1RWW - chains A and B; structure by X-ray diffraction, 2.80 A resolution.

Chain A:
Protein: Interleukin-1 beta convertase
Organism: Homo sapiens
Notes: EC 3.4.22.36; fragment: interleukin-1 beta convertase p20
UniProt: P29466 (CASP1_HUMAN); residue numbers follow UniProt; this construct covers 120-297
Amino-acid sequence (178 residues; each row starts with the number of its first residue):
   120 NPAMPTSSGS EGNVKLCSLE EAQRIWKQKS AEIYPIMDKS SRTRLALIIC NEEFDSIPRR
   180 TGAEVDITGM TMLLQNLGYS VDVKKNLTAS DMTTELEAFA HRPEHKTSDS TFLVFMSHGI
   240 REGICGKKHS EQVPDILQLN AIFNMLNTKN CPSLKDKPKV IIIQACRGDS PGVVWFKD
Disordered / not traced: 120-122
Curated features (UniProtKB/Swiss-Prot):
  - active site: His237, Cys285
  - cross-link: Lys134 (Glycyl lysine isopeptide (Lys-Gly) (interchain with G-Cter in ubiquitin))
Covalent attachments: compound OQB linked to Cys285
Small-molecule neighbours: OQB (4-oxo-3-[(6-{[4-(quinoxalin-2-ylamino)-benzoylamino]-methyl}-pyridine-3-carbonyl)-amino]-butyric acid): Arg179, Ser236, His237, Gly238, Gln283, Ala284

Chain B:
Protein: Interleukin-1 beta convertase
Organism: Homo sapiens
Notes: EC 3.4.22.36; fragment: interleukin-1 beta convertase p10
UniProt: P29466 (CASP1_HUMAN); residue numbers follow UniProt; this construct covers 317-404
Amino-acid sequence (88 residues; numbered 317 to 404; the number before each row is that of its first residue):
   317 AIKKAHIEKD FIAFCSSTPD NVSWRHPTMG SVFIGRLIEH MQEYACSCDV EEIFRKVRFS
   377 FEQPDGRAQM PTTERVTLTR CFYLFPGH
Small-molecule neighbours: OQB (4-oxo-3-[(6-{[4-(quinoxalin-2-ylamino)-benzoylamino]-methyl}-pyridine-3-carbonyl)-amino]-butyric acid): Ser339, Trp340, Arg341, His342, Met345, Gly346, Ser347, Val348, Gly351, Arg383

How chain A and chain B interact:
Residue-residue contacts - 126 pairs, chain A then chain B:
  Glu130(A) with Gly403(B)
  Asn132(A) with Gln358(B)
  Val133(A) with Gln358(B); Pro402(B), hydrophobic
  Lys134(A) with Gln358(B), hydrogen bond (backbone-backbone); Glu359(B), salt bridge; Cys362(B); Pro402(B)
  Leu135(A) with Cys362(B); Pro402(B); Gly403(B)
  Cys136(A) with Cys362(B); Phe401(B), hydrophobic; Pro402(B), hydrogen bond (backbone-backbone); His404(B), hydrogen bond (backbone-side chain)
  Glu140(A) with Cys362(B)
  Ala141(A) with Phe401(B), hydrophobic
  Ile144(A) with Cys362(B); Tyr399(B)
  Lys148(A) with Cys397(B)
  Ala150(A) with Arg396(B), hydrogen bond (backbone-side chain)
  Glu151(A) with Arg396(B); Cys397(B), hydrogen bond (backbone-backbone)
  Ile152(A) with Arg396(B), hydrogen bond (backbone-side chain); Cys397(B)
  Tyr153(A) with Asp326(B), hydrogen bond; Leu394(B); Thr395(B), hydrogen bond (side chain-backbone); Arg396(B); Cys397(B), hydrogen bond (backbone-backbone); Phe398(B), hydrophobic
  Ile155(A) with Tyr399(B); Phe401(B), hydrophobic
  Lys158(A) with His404(B)
  Arg161(A) with His404(B), hydrogen bond (side chain-backbone)
  Arg178(A) with Arg341(B)
  Arg179(A) with Arg341(B); Ser347(B)
  Thr180(A) with Arg341(B), hydrogen bond (backbone-side chain); His342(B); Pro343(B)
  Gly181(A) with His342(B); Pro343(B), hydrogen bond (backbone-backbone); Gly346(B)
  Val184(A) with Thr344(B); Met345(B)
  Asp185(A) with Gly346(B); Ser347(B), hydrogen bond; Ile350(B)
  Gly188(A) with Ile354(B)
  Met189(A) with Ile350(B), hydrophobic; Leu353(B), hydrophobic; Ile354(B), hydrophobic
  Leu192(A) with Met357(B), hydrophobic
  Leu196(A) with Met357(B), hydrophobic; Leu400(B), hydrophobic
  Tyr198(A) with Phe398(B); Leu400(B)
  Ser229(A) with Phe398(B)
  Phe231(A) with Met357(B), hydrophobic
  Met235(A) with Ile350(B), hydrophobic
  Arg240(A) with Pro335(B); Asp336(B), salt bridge
  Asn259(A) with Arg391(B)
  Phe262(A) with Glu324(B); Phe327(B), hydrophobic; Ala329(B), hydrophobic; Arg391(B)
  Leu265(A) with Phe327(B)
  Asn266(A) with Ile323(B); Phe327(B)
  Thr267(A) with His322(B), hydrogen bond (side chain-backbone); Ile323(B), hydrogen bond (backbone-backbone)
  Lys268(A) with Ile323(B)
  Lys274(A) with Ala321(B)
  Asp275(A) with Lys325(B), salt bridge; Asp326(B), hydrogen bond (backbone-side chain)
  Lys276(A) with Asp326(B)
  Pro277(A) with Asp326(B); Phe398(B), hydrophobic
  Lys278(A) with Lys325(B), hydrogen bond (side chain-backbone); Asp326(B), hydrogen bond (backbone-backbone); Phe327(B); Ile328(B), hydrogen bond (backbone-backbone)
  Val279(A) with Ile328(B); Phe370(B), hydrophobic
  Ile280(A) with Phe327(B), hydrophobic; Ile328(B), hydrogen bond (backbone-backbone); Ala329(B); Phe330(B), hydrogen bond (backbone-backbone)
  Ile281(A) with Phe330(B); Phe349(B), hydrophobic
  Ile282(A) with Phe330(B), hydrogen bond (backbone-backbone); Cys331(B); Ser332(B), hydrogen bond (backbone-backbone); Phe349(B)
  Gln283(A) with Ser332(B); Ser339(B); Ser347(B); Phe349(B); Ile350(B)
  Ala284(A) with Ser332(B), hydrogen bond (backbone-side chain); Ser333(B); Ser339(B), hydrogen bond (backbone-side chain)
  Cys285(A) with Asn337(B); Val338(B), hydrophobic; Ser339(B)
  Arg286(A) with Cys331(B); Ser333(B), hydrogen bond (side chain-backbone); Thr334(B); Pro335(B); Asp336(B), hydrogen bond (backbone-backbone); Asn337(B), hydrogen bond (backbone-backbone); Thr388(B); Glu390(B), salt bridge
  Gly287(A) with Asp336(B); Asn337(B); Val338(B)
  Asp288(A) with Asp336(B), hydrogen bond (backbone-backbone); Val338(B)
  Ser289(A) with Asp336(B), hydrogen bond (backbone-backbone); Asn337(B); Val338(B), hydrogen bond (backbone-backbone)
  Pro290(A) with Ala384(B)
  Gly291(A) with Asn337(B)
  Val292(A) with Ala384(B), hydrophobic
Also at the interface, not in a pair above, chain A (63 interface residues in all): Ser137, Leu138, Trp145, Pro154, Arg163, Leu258
Also at the interface, not in a pair above, chain B (55 interface residues in all): Trp340, Ala361, Ser363, Val366, Thr393

Summary:
Chain A and chain B form an interface of 63 and 55 residues respectively, with 31 hydrogen bonds and 4 salt
bridges. Polar contacts include Lys134(A)-Glu359(B), Arg240(A)-Asp336(B) and Asp275(A)-Lys325(B). Ligands of
chain B: compound OQB. Covalently linked compound OQB: at Cys285(A).
Chain A is Interleukin-1 beta convertase and chain B is Interleukin-1 beta convertase, both from Homo sapiens;
the structure, Crystal structure of human caspase-1 in complex with
4-oxo-3-[(6-{[4-(quinoxalin-2-ylamino)-benzoylamino]-methyl}-pyridine-3-carbonyl)-amino]-butyric acid, was
determined by X-ray diffraction (same publication as 1RWX).
